6GN7 - chains L and H of the 3 polymer chains in the assembly; structure by X-ray diffraction, 2.80 A resolution.

== Chain L ==
Protein: Prothrombin
Organism: Homo sapiens
Notes: EC 3.4.21.5
Reference sequence: P00734 (THRB_HUMAN); the construct lacks a stretch of the UniProt sequence, so the offset changes along the chain: 1-14 = UniProt 336-349; 15-17 = UniProt 361-363
Chain sequence (36 residues; each row starts with the number of its first residue; a row labelled like 14A-14K holds insertion residues (14A, then the next letters in order)):
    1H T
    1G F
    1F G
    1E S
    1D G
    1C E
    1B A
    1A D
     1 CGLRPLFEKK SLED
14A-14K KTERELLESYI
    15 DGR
Disordered / not traced: 15-17

== Chain H ==
Protein: Prothrombin
Organism: Homo sapiens
Notes: EC 3.4.21.5
Reference sequence: P00734 (THRB_HUMAN); the construct lacks a stretch of the UniProt sequence and is renumbered around it, so the offset changes along the chain: 16-36 = UniProt 364-384; 37-60 = UniProt 386-409; 61-77 = UniProt 419-435; 78-97 = UniProt 437-456; 6 more segments
Chain sequence (259 residues; row label = number of the first residue in the row; note: 1 number in that range is skipped by the numbering (no residue carries it; nothing is unmodelled there); a row labelled like 60A-60I holds insertion residues (60A, then the next letters in order)):
    16 IVEGSDAEIG MSPWQVMLFR K
   36A S
    37 PQELLCGASL ISDRWVLTAA HCLL
60A-60I YPPWDKNFT
    61 ENDLLVRIGK HSRTRYE
   77A R
    78 NIEKISMLEK IYIHPRYNWR
   97A E
    98 NLDRDIALMK LKKPVAFSDY IHPVCLPDRE TA
129A-129C ASL
   130 LQAGYKGRVT GWGNLKETWT
149A-149E ANVGK
   150 GQPSVLQVVN LPIVERPVCK DSTRIRITDN MFCAG
  184A Y
   185 KP
186A-186D DEGK
   187 RGDACEGDSG GPFVMKSP
204A-204B FN
   205 NRWYQMGIVS WGE
   219 GC
  221A D
   221 RDGKYGFYTH VFRLKKWIQK VIDQFGE
Disordered / not traced: 247
Disulfide bonds: Cys42-Cys58, Cys168-Cys182, Cys191-Cys220
Covalently attached groups: compound 0G6 linked to His57, Ser195; N-acetylglucosamine (NAG) linked to Asn60G
Metal / ion sites: Na+: Arg221, Lys224
Ligand contacts: 0G6 (D-phenylalanyl-N-[(2S,3S)-6-{[amino(iminio)methyl]amino}-1-chloro-2-hydroxyhexan-3-yl]-L-prolinamide): Tyr60A, Trp60D, Glu97A, Asn98, Leu99, Ile174, Asp189, Ala190, Cys191, Glu192, Gly193, Asp194, Val213, Ser214, Trp215, Gly216, Glu217, Gly219, Cys220, Gly226
What the authors report for this chain:
  - binding site for Nu172, DNA: Arg75, Tyr76

== Chain L / chain H interface ==
Pairs across the interface (78):
  Cys1(L) - Pro120(H)
  Cys1(L) - Val121(H)
  Cys1(L) - Cys122(H)  disulfide
  Cys1(L) - Arg206(H)  hydrogen bond (backbone-side chain)
  Asp1A(L) - His119(H)  hydrogen bond (backbone-side chain)
  Asp1A(L) - Arg206(H)
  Ala1B(L) - Arg206(H)  hydrogen bond (backbone-side chain)
  Gly1D(L) - Phe114(H)
  Ser1E(L) - Ser48(H)
  Ser1E(L) - Asp49(H)  hydrogen bond (backbone-side chain)
  Ser1E(L) - Phe114(H)
  Gly1F(L) - Asp49(H)
  Gly1F(L) - Arg50(H)
  Phe1G(L) - Ile47(H)
  Phe1G(L) - Ser48(H)  hydrogen bond (backbone-side chain)
  Phe1G(L) - Asp49(H)
  Phe1G(L) - Arg50(H)
  Phe1G(L) - Trp51(H)
  Phe1G(L) - Ile242(H)  hydrophobic
  Thr1H(L) - Arg50(H)
  Thr1H(L) - Trp51(H)  hydrogen bond (backbone-side chain)
  Thr1H(L) - Ile242(H)  hydrogen bond (backbone-backbone)
  Thr1H(L) - Phe245(H)  hydrogen bond (backbone-backbone)
  Thr1H(L) - Gly246(H)
  Gly2(L) - Trp29(H)
  Gly2(L) - Pro120(H)  hydrogen bond (backbone-backbone)
  Gly2(L) - Val121(H)
  Gly2(L) - Cys122(H)  hydrogen bond (backbone-side chain)
  Gly2(L) - Asn205(H)
  Gly2(L) - Arg206(H)
  Gly2(L) - Trp207(H)  hydrogen bond (backbone-backbone)
  Leu3(L) - His119(H)  hydrogen bond (backbone-side chain)
  Leu3(L) - Asn205(H)
  Leu3(L) - Arg206(H)
  Arg4(L) - Gly25(H)
  Arg4(L) - Met26(H)  hydrogen bond (side chain-backbone)
  Arg4(L) - Pro28(H)
  Arg4(L) - Trp29(H)
  Arg4(L) - Arg137(H)
  Arg4(L) - Trp207(H)
  Pro5(L) - Ser115(H)
  Pro5(L) - Asp116(H)
  Pro5(L) - His119(H)
  Leu6(L) - Ile24(H)
  Leu6(L) - Asp116(H)
  Leu6(L) - Tyr117(H)  hydrophobic
  Phe7(L) - Glu23(H)
  Phe7(L) - Ile24(H)
  Phe7(L) - Gly25(H)
  Phe7(L) - Met26(H)  hydrophobic
  Glu8(L) - Lys202(H)  salt bridge
  Glu8(L) - Asn205(H)
  Glu8(L) - Trp207(H)  hydrogen bond
  Asp14(L) - Glu23(H)
  Asp14(L) - Met26(H)
  Asp14(L) - Arg137(H)  salt bridge
  Asp14(L) - Trp207(H)
  Lys14A(L) - Glu23(H)  hydrogen bond (backbone-side chain)
  Thr14B(L) - Met26(H)
  Thr14B(L) - Arg137(H)  hydrogen bond
  Thr14B(L) - Asn159(H)
  Glu14C(L) - Arg137(H)
  Glu14C(L) - Lys202(H)  salt bridge
  Glu14E(L) - Lys135(H)  salt bridge
  Glu14E(L) - Asn159(H)  hydrogen bond
  Glu14E(L) - Tyr184A(H)
  Leu14F(L) - Lys135(H)
  Leu14F(L) - Gly136(H)
  Leu14F(L) - Asn159(H)
  Leu14F(L) - Trp207(H)  hydrophobic
  Leu14G(L) - Pro204(H)  hydrophobic
  Ser14I(L) - Gly133(H)
  Ser14I(L) - Tyr134(H)
  Ser14I(L) - Lys135(H)  hydrogen bond (side chain-backbone)
  Tyr14J(L) - Tyr134(H)  hydrogen bond (backbone-side chain)
  Tyr14J(L) - Lys135(H)  hydrogen bond (side chain-backbone)
  Tyr14J(L) - Met201(H)
  Tyr14J(L) - Lys202(H)  hydrogen bond (side chain-backbone)
Interface residues without a listed pair, chain L (25 interface residues in all): Glu1C
Interface residues without a listed pair, chain H (38 interface residues in all): Leu129C, Lys186D, Asp243
Inter-chain disulfides: Cys1(L)-Cys122(H)

== In short ==
25 residues of chain L and 38 residues of chain H are in contact, with 1 disulfide bond, 21 hydrogen bonds and
4 salt bridges. Polar contacts include Glu8(L)-Lys202(H), Glu14E(L)-Lys135(H) and Asp14(L)-Arg137(H).
Covalently linked compound 0G6: at Ser195(H). Covalently linked N-acetylglucosamine: at Asn60G(H). From the
paper: a binding site for Nu172, DNA at Arg75(H) and Tyr76(H).
Chain L is Prothrombin and chain H is Prothrombin, both from Homo sapiens; the structure, X-ray structure of
the complex between human alpha thrombin and NU172, a duplex/quadruplex 26-mer DNA aptamer ..., was determined
by X-ray diffraction together with 6EVV from the same study.
